Entry 2XNI (X-ray diffraction, 3.30 A resolution); this record covers chains A and B of the 4 polymer chains in the assembly.

== Chain A (and B) ==
Molecule: NS3 protease
Organism: Hepatitis C virus
Notes: fragment: protease domain, residues 1-180; chain B of this document is another copy of the same molecule, construct and numbering; everything in this record applies to it too
Reference sequence: C1KHZ7 (C1KHZ7_9HEPC); residue numbers follow UniProt; this construct covers 1-180
Sequence (198 residues; row label = number of the first residue in the row; numbers below 1 keep their minus sign (Ala-9 is residue -9)):
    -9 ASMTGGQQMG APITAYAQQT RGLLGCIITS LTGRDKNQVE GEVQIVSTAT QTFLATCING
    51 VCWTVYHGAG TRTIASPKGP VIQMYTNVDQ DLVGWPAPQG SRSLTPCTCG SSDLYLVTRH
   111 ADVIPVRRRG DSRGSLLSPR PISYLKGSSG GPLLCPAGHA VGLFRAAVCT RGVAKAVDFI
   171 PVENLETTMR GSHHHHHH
Unresolved in the structure: -9 to -1, 181-188 (chain B: -9 to 27, 181-188)
Differences from the reference sequence: expression tag (-9 to 0, 181-188); conflict Thr40 (Ala in C1KHZ7), Leu153 (Ile in C1KHZ7)
Covalently attached groups: compound TR8 linked to Ser139
Bound ions: Mg2+ site 1: Thr4 (shared with 2 residues of chain C); Mg2+ site 2: Ala5, Ala111; Zn2+: Cys97, Cys99, Cys145
Residues lining bound ligands: TR8 ((1-{[(10-tert-butyl-15,15-dimethyl-3,9,12-trioxo-6,7,9,10,11,12,14,15,16,17,18,19,23,23a-tetradecahydro-1H,5H-2,23:5,8-dimethano-4,13,2,8,11-benzodioxatriazacyclohenicosin-7(3H)-yl)carbonyl]amino}-3-hydroxypropyl)(trihydroxy)borate(1-)): His57, Asp79, Asp81, Arg123, Ile132, Leu135, Lys136, Gly137, Ser138, Phe154, Arg155, Ala156, Ala157, Val158, Cys159, Asp168

== Interface between chain A and chain B ==
Contacting residue pairs (13):
  Ala1(A) - Tyr105(B)
  Pro2(A) - Cys145(B)
  Pro2(A) - Pro146(B)
  Ile3(A) - Pro146(B)  hydrogen bond (backbone-backbone)
  Ile3(A) - Ala147(B)
  Ile3(A) - Gly148(B)
  Tyr105(A) - Cys99(B)
  Tyr105(A) - Ala147(B)  hydrophobic
  Val113(A) - Ala147(B)
  Val113(A) - His149(B)  hydrogen bond (backbone-side chain)
  Leu127(A) - Thr98(B)
  Leu127(A) - Cys99(B)  hydrophobic
  Ser128(A) - Thr98(B)
Interface residues without a listed pair, chain A (10 interface residues in all): Thr4, Pro115, Pro146
Interface residues without a listed pair, chain B (9 interface residues in all): Val113

== Overview ==
10 residues of chain A face 9 of chain B across their interface; the contacts include 2 hydrogen bonds. Among
the polar pairs are Val113(A)-His149(B) and Ile3(A)-Pro146(B). Compound TR8 is covalently linked to Ser139(A).
Ala5(A) and Ala111(A) coordinate Mg2+ site 2.
Chain A and chain B are both NS3 protease (Hepatitis C virus); the structure, Protein-ligand complex of a
novel macrocyclic HCV NS3 protease inhibitor derived from amino cyclic boronates, was determined by X-ray
diffraction.
